PDB entry 7CCQ | electron microscopy, 3.80 A resolution | chains E and I of the 11 polymer chains in the assembly

# Chain E
Name: Histone H3.1
Organism: Homo sapiens
UniProt: P68431 (H31_HUMAN); residues 38-135 here correspond to UniProt positions 39-136 (UniProt number = residue number + 1)
Chain sequence (98 residues; numbered 38 to 135; the number before each row is that of its first residue):
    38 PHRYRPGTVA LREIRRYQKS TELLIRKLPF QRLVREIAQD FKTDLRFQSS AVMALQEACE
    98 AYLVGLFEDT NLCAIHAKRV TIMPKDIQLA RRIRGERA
Curated features (UniProtKB/Swiss-Prot):
  - modified residue: Tyr41 (Phosphotyrosine), Lys56 (N6,N6,N6-trimethyllysine), Ser57 (Phosphoserine), Lys64 (N6-(2-hydroxyisobutyryl)lysine), Lys79 (N6,N6,N6-trimethyllysine), Thr80 (Phosphothreonine), Ser86 (Phosphoserine), Thr107 (Phosphothreonine), Lys115 (N6-acetyllysine), Lys122 (N6-(2-hydroxyisobutyryl)lysine)

# Chain I
Molecule: 147-nt DNA strand
Organism: Homo sapiens
Sequence (147 nucleotides; numbered -73 to 73; the number before each row is that of its first residue; numbers below 1 keep their minus sign (DA-73 is residue -73)):
   -73 ACAGGATGTA TATATCTGAC ACGTGCCTGG AGACTAGGGA GTAATCCCCT TGGCGGTTAA
   -13 AACGCGGGGG ACAGCGCGTA CGTGCGTTTA AGCGGTGCTA GAGCTGTCTA CGACCAATTG
    47 AGCGGCCTCG GCACCGGGAT TCTCCAG

# Chain E / chain I interface
Residue-residue contacts - 27 pairs, chain E then chain I:
  His39(E) with DT-67(I), phosphate contact; DG10(I), phosphate contact
  Arg40(E) with DG8(I), base contact; DT9(I), hydrogen bond to the base; DG10(I), hydrogen bond to the sugar
  Tyr41(E) with DT-67(I), sugar contact; DG-66(I), sugar contact; DG10(I), hydrogen bond to the phosphate
  Arg42(E) with DT9(I), sugar contact
  Pro43(E) with DG8(I), phosphate contact; DT9(I), phosphate contact
  Gly44(E) with DT9(I), phosphate contact
  Thr45(E) with DT9(I), phosphate contact
  Val46(E) with DT9(I), hydrogen bond to the phosphate; DG10(I), phosphate contact
  Ala47(E) with DT9(I), hydrogen bond to the phosphate
  Arg49(E) with DG-66(I), sugar contact
  Lys56(E) with DA-64(I), salt bridge to the phosphate
  Arg63(E) with DA17(I), hydrogen bond to the phosphate; DG18(I), salt bridge to the phosphate
  Lys64(E) with DG18(I), hydrogen bond to the phosphate
  Leu65(E) with DA17(I), phosphate contact; DG18(I), hydrogen bond to the phosphate
  Pro66(E) with DA17(I), phosphate contact
  Arg69(E) with DA17(I), salt bridge to the phosphate
  Arg83(E) with DG27(I), sugar contact
  Lys115(E) with DA-1(I), salt bridge to the phosphate
Interface residues without a listed pair, chain I (13 interface residues in all): DT-65, DC-2, DA26

# Overview
18 residues of chain E face 13 of chain I across their interface; the contacts include 8 hydrogen bonds and 4
salt bridges. Polar contacts include Arg40(E)-DT9(I), Arg40(E)-DG10(I) and Tyr41(E)-DG10(I).
Here chain E is Histone H3.1 and chain I is a 147-nt DNA strand, both from Homo sapiens. Entry 7CCQ (Structure
of the 1:1 cGAS-nucleosome complex) was determined by electron microscopy (same publication as 7CCR).
